Entry 2UUC (X-ray diffraction, 3.10 A resolution); this record covers chains A and T of the 23 polymer chains in the assembly.

# Chain A
Molecule: 16S Ribosomal RNA
From: Thermus thermophilus
Sequence (1522 nucleotides; each row starts with the number of its first residue; note: 44 numbers in that range are skipped by the numbering (no residue carries them; nothing is unmodelled there); a row labelled like 189A-189L holds insertion residues (189A, then the next letters in order); numbering starts at 0):
     0 UUUGUUGGAGAGUUUGAUCCUGGCUCAGGGUGAACGCUGGCGGCGUGCCU
    50 AAGACAUGCAAGUCGUGCGGGCCG
    76 CGGGGUUUU
    88 ACUCCG
    96 UGGUCAGCGGCGGACGGGUGAGUAACGCGUGGGU
  129A G
   130 ACCUACCCGGAAGAGGGGGACAACCCGGGGAAACUCGGGCUAAUCCCCCA
   180 UGUGGACCCG
189A-189L CCCCUUGGGGUG
   190 UGUCCAAAGGGCUUU
   216 GCCCGCUUCCGGAUGGGCCCGCGUCCCAUCAGCUAGUUGGUGGGGUAAUG
   266 GCCCACCAAGGCGACGACGGGUAGCCGGUCUGAGAGGAUGGCCGGCCACA
   316 GGGGCACUGAGACACGGGCCCCACUCCUACGGGAGGCAGCAGUUAGGAAU
   366 CUUCCGCAAUGGGCGCAAGCCUGACGGAGCGACGCCGCUUGGAGGAAGAA
   416 GCCCUUCGGGGUGUAAACUCCUGA
   441 ACCCGGGACGAAACCCCC
   460 GA
   470 CGAGGGGA
   479 CUGACGGUACCGGGGUAA
   498 UAGCGCCGGCCAACUCCGUGCCAGCAGCCGCGGUAAUACGGAGGGCGCGA
   548 GCGUUACCCGGAUUCACUGGGCGUAAAGGGCGUGUAGGCGGCCUGGGGCG
   598 UCCCAUGUGAAAGACCACGGCUCAACCGUGGGGGAGCGUGGGAUACGCUC
   648 AGGCUAGACGGUGGGAGAGGGUGGUGGAAUUCCCGGAGUAGCGGUGAAAU
   698 GCGCAGAUACCGGGAGGAACGCCGAUGGCGAAGGCAGCCACCUGGUCCAC
   748 CCGUGACGCUGAGGCGCGAAAGCGUGGGGAGCAAACCGGAUUAGAUACCC
   798 GGGUAGUCCACGCCCUAAACGAUGCGCGCUAGGUCUCUGGGUCU
   848 CCUGGGGGCCGAAGCUAACGCGUUAAGCGCGCCGCCUGGGGAGUACGGCC
   898 GCAAGGCUGAAACUCAAAGGAAUUGACGGGGGCCCGCACAAGCGGUGGAG
   948 CAUGUGGUUUAAUUCGAAGCAACGCGAAGAACCUUACCAGGCCUUGACAU
   998 GCUA
 1001A G
  1002 GGAACCCGGGUGAAAGCCUGGGGUGCCCC
1030A-1030D GCGA
  1031 GGGGAGCCCUAGCACAGGUGCUGCAUGGCCGUCGUCAGCUCGUGCCGUGA
  1081 GGUGUUGGGUUAAGUCCCGCAACGAGCGCAACCCCCGCCGUUAGUUGCCA
  1131 GCGGUUCGGCCGGGCACUCUAACGGGACUGCCCGCG
  1168 AAAGCGGGAGGAAGGAGGGGACGACGUCUGGUCAGCAUGGCCCUUACGGC
  1218 CUGGGCGACACACGUGCUACAAUGCCCACUACAAAGCGAUGCCACCCGGC
  1268 AACGGGGAGCUAAUCGCAAAAAGGUGGGCCCAGUUCGGAUUGGGGUCUGC
  1318 AACCCGACCCCAUGAAGCCGGAAUCGCUAGUAAUCGCGGAUCAGCC
 1363A A
  1364 UGCCGCGGUGAAUACGUUCCCGGGCCUUGUACACACCGCCCGUCACGCCA
  1414 UGGGAGCGGGCUCUACCCGAAGUCGCCGG
1442A-1442B GA
  1443 GCCUA
  1452 C
  1456 GGGCAGGCGCCGAGGGUAGGGCCCGUGACUGGGGCGAAGUCGUAACAAGG
  1506 UAGCUGUACCGGAAGGUGCGGCUGGAUCACCUCCUUUCU
Unresolved in the structure: 0-4, 1534-1538
Bound ions: Mg2+ site 1: U12, G21, G22; Mg2+ site 2: U12, C526, A914; K+ site 1 near U14 (its only coordinating residue here); Mg2+ site 3 near G21 (its only coordinating residue here); Mg2+ site 4: U37, G38; Mg2+ site 5 near C48 (its only coordinating residue here); Mg2+ site 6: C48, G115; Mg2+ site 7 near A53 (its only coordinating residue here); Mg2+ site 8: C58, U387, G388; Mg2+ site 9: A59, U387; Mg2+ site 10: G61, U62, G105; Mg2+ site 11: G107, G326; 105 more Mg2+ sites not listed; 44 more K+ sites not listed
Residues lining bound ligands: paromomycin (PAR): G1405, U1406, C1407, A1408, C1409, C1490, G1491, A1492, A1493, G1494, U1495, C1496

# Chain T
Name: 30S ribosomal protein S20
From: Thermus thermophilus
UniProt: P80380 (RS20_THET8); residues 2-106 here correspond to UniProt positions 1-105 (UniProt number = residue number - 1)
Chain sequence (106 residues; numbered 1 to 106; the number before each row is that of its first residue):
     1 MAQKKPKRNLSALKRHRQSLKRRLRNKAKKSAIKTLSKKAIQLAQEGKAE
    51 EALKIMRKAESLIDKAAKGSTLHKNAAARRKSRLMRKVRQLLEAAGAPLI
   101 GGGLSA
Unresolved in the structure: 1-7

# Chain A / chain T interface
Contacting residue pairs (97; chain A residue first):
  G61(A) / Leu-10(T)  phosphate contact
  G102(A) / Arg-17(T)  salt bridge to the phosphate
  C103(A) / Lys-14(T)  phosphate contact
  C103(A) / Arg-17(T)  salt bridge to the phosphate
  C103(A) / Lys-21(T)  salt bridge to the phosphate
  G104(A) / Lys-14(T)  hydrogen bond to the base
  G104(A) / Gln-18(T)  phosphate contact
  G104(A) / Lys-21(T)  salt bridge to the phosphate
  G105(A) / Arg-22(T)  salt bridge to the phosphate
  C106(A) / Arg-15(T)  base contact
  G107(A) / Arg-15(T)  hydrogen bond to the base
  G108(A) / Arg-15(T)  base contact
  C132(A) / Lys-74(T)  hydrogen bond to the phosphate
  C132(A) / Asn-75(T)  hydrogen bond to the phosphate
  U133(A) / Lys-74(T)  salt bridge to the phosphate
  C176(A) / Lys-29(T)  salt bridge to the phosphate
  C177(A) / Lys-65(T)  salt bridge to the phosphate
  C178(A) / Lys-65(T)  salt bridge to the phosphate
  A185(A) / Glu-60(T)  base contact
  A185(A) / Ala-78(T)  phosphate contact
  A185(A) / Lys-81(T)  hydrogen bond to the base
  C186(A) / Ala-78(T)  sugar contact
  C186(A) / Lys-81(T)  sugar contact
  C186(A) / Ser-82(T)  hydrogen bond to the phosphate
  C186(A) / Met-85(T)  hydrogen bond to the sugar
  C187(A) / Ser-82(T)  hydrogen bond to the phosphate
  C187(A) / Met-85(T)  sugar contact
  C187(A) / Arg-86(T)  salt bridge to the phosphate
  C187(A) / Arg-89(T)  hydrogen bond to the sugar
  C187(A) / Leu-104(T)  base contact
  C187(A) / Ser-105(T)  hydrogen bond to the base
  C188(A) / Arg-86(T)  salt bridge to the phosphate
  C188(A) / Arg-89(T)  hydrogen bond to the sugar
  C188(A) / Ser-105(T)  base contact
  C188(A) / Ala-106(T)  base contact
  G189L(A) / Ser-105(T)  base contact
  U190(A) / Ser-105(T)  hydrogen bond to the base
  U190(A) / Ala-106(T)  hydrogen bond to the base
  G191(A) / Met-85(T)  base contact
  G191(A) / Gly-101(T)  hydrogen bond to the sugar
  G191(A) / Gly-102(T)  sugar contact
  G191(A) / Gly-103(T)  hydrogen bond to the base
  G191(A) / Leu-104(T)  sugar contact
  G191(A) / Ser-105(T)  base contact
  U192(A) / Arg-57(T)  phosphate contact
  U192(A) / Glu-60(T)  hydrogen bond to the sugar
  U192(A) / Gly-102(T)  sugar contact
  U192(A) / Gly-103(T)  sugar contact
  C193(A) / Arg-57(T)  salt bridge to the phosphate
  C193(A) / Glu-60(T)  sugar contact
  C193(A) / Ser-61(T)  hydrogen bond to the phosphate
  C193(A) / Asp-64(T)  hydrogen bond to the sugar
  C194(A) / Ser-61(T)  hydrogen bond to the phosphate
  C194(A) / Asp-64(T)  sugar contact
  C194(A) / Lys-65(T)  phosphate contact
  C194(A) / Lys-68(T)  phosphate contact
  A195(A) / Lys-65(T)  phosphate contact
  A195(A) / Lys-68(T)  salt bridge to the phosphate
  A196(A) / Lys-68(T)  salt bridge to the phosphate
  G259(A) / Arg-83(T)  salt bridge to the phosphate
  G259(A) / Lys-87(T)  salt bridge to the phosphate
  G260(A) / Arg-83(T)  salt bridge to the phosphate
  U261(A) / Arg-79(T)  salt bridge to the phosphate
  U261(A) / Arg-83(T)  hydrogen bond to the base
  A262(A) / Lys-74(T)  sugar contact
  A262(A) / Asn-75(T)  hydrogen bond to the sugar
  A262(A) / Ala-76(T)  phosphate contact
  A263(A) / Arg-79(T)  salt bridge to the phosphate
  C322(A) / Arg-23(T)  sugar contact
  U323(A) / Ser-19(T)  sugar contact
  U323(A) / Arg-22(T)  phosphate contact
  U323(A) / Arg-23(T)  phosphate contact
  U323(A) / Asn-26(T)  hydrogen bond to the phosphate
  G324(A) / Arg-22(T)  salt bridge to the phosphate
  G324(A) / Asn-26(T)  hydrogen bond to the phosphate
  G324(A) / Ser-70(T)  phosphate contact
  A325(A) / Ser-70(T)  hydrogen bond to the phosphate
  G332(A) / Leu-10(T)  phosphate contact
  G332(A) / His-16(T)  sugar contact
  G333(A) / His-16(T)  hydrogen bond to the sugar
  A349(A) / Arg-8(T)  hydrogen bond to the sugar
  G1438(A) / Lys-34(T)  salt bridge to the phosphate
  C1439(A) / Lys-38(T)  salt bridge to the phosphate
  G1456(A) / Leu-36(T)  sugar contact
  G1456(A) / Lys-39(T)  hydrogen bond to the phosphate
  G1456(A) / Lys-58(T)  sugar contact
  G1457(A) / Thr-35(T)  sugar contact
  G1457(A) / Leu-36(T)  sugar contact
  G1457(A) / Lys-39(T)  salt bridge to the phosphate
  G1458(A) / Ala-28(T)  phosphate contact
  G1458(A) / Ser-31(T)  phosphate contact
  G1458(A) / Ala-32(T)  phosphate contact
  G1458(A) / Thr-35(T)  hydrogen bond to the phosphate
  C1459(A) / Lys-27(T)  salt bridge to the phosphate
  C1459(A) / Ala-28(T)  phosphate contact
  C1459(A) / Ser-31(T)  hydrogen bond to the phosphate
  A1460(A) / Lys-27(T)  salt bridge to the phosphate
Also at the interface, not in a pair above, chain A (51 interface residues in all): A60, C131, C174, C175, G350, U1436, C1437
Also at the interface, not in a pair above, chain T (50 interface residues in all): Arg-25, Arg-80

# Overview
Chain A and chain T form an interface of 51 and 50 residues respectively, with 29 hydrogen bonds and 25 salt
bridges. Polar pairs include G104(A)/Lys-14(T), G107(A)/Arg-15(T) and A185(A)/Lys-81(T). Bound to chain A:
paromomycin. The Mg2+ site 1 is built by U12(A), G21(A) and G22(A).
Chain A is 16S Ribosomal RNA and chain T is 30S ribosomal protein S20, both from Thermus thermophilus; the
structure, Structure of the Thermus thermophilus 30S ribosomal subunit complexed with a Valine-ASL with cmo5U
in position ..., was determined by X-ray diffraction together with 2UU9, 2UUA and 2UUB from the same study.
